PDB entry 6U5J | electron microscopy, 3.50 A resolution | chains D and E of the 24 polymer chains in the assembly

== Chain D (and E) ==
Name: Collar PA0615
From: Pseudomonas aeruginosa (strain ATCC 15692 / DSM 22644 / CIP 104116 / JCM 14847 / LMG 12228 / 1C / PRS 101 / PAO1)
Notes: chain E of this document is another copy of the same molecule, construct and numbering; everything in this record applies to it too
UniProtKB: G3XD82 (G3XD82_PSEAE); residue numbers follow UniProt; this construct covers 1-171
Chain sequence (171 residues; row label = number of the first residue in the row):
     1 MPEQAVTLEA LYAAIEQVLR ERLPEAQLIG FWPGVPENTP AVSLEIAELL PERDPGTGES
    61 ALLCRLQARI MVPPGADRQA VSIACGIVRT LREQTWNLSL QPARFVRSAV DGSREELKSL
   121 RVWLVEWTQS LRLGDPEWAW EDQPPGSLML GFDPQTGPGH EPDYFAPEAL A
Unresolved in the structure: 1-3, 168-171

== How chain D and chain E interact ==
Contacting residue pairs (27):
  Asp-77(D) / Trp-32(E)
  Arg-78(D) / Glu-9(E)  salt bridge
  Val-81(D) / Tyr-12(E)
  Cys-85(D) / Leu-8(E)  hydrophobic
  Val-88(D) / Leu-62(E)  hydrophobic
  Arg-89(D) / Ser-60(E)
  Arg-89(D) / Leu-133(E)  hydrogen bond (side chain-backbone)
  Arg-89(D) / Gly-134(E)
  Arg-89(D) / Asp-135(E)  salt bridge
  Arg-92(D) / Gly-58(E)  hydrogen bond (side chain-backbone)
  Arg-92(D) / Glu-59(E)
  Arg-92(D) / Ser-60(E)
  Arg-92(D) / Gly-134(E)
  Phe-105(D) / Leu-49(E)  hydrophobic
  Phe-105(D) / Pro-51(E)
  Phe-105(D) / Leu-62(E)  hydrophobic
  Val-106(D) / Leu-50(E)
  Val-106(D) / Pro-51(E)
  Arg-107(D) / Glu-48(E)  salt bridge
  Arg-107(D) / Leu-49(E)
  Ser-108(D) / Glu-48(E)
  Ser-108(D) / Leu-49(E)  hydrogen bond (backbone-backbone)
  Ala-109(D) / Ala-47(E)
  Ala-109(D) / Glu-48(E)
  Val-110(D) / Ala-47(E)
  Arg-121(D) / Trp-32(E)
  Trp-123(D) / Ile-46(E)  hydrophobic
Interface residues without a listed pair, chain E (20 interface residues in all): Glu-16, Glu-45, Asp-54

== In short ==
The interface between chain D and chain E involves 15 residues on one side and 20 on the other, with 3
hydrogen bonds and 3 salt bridges. Polar pairs include Arg-78(D)/Glu-9(E), Arg-89(D)/Asp-135(E) and
Arg-107(D)/Glu-48(E).
Both chains are Collar PA0615 (Pseudomonas aeruginosa (strain ATCC 15692 / DSM 22644 / CIP 104116 / JCM 14847
/ LMG 12228 / 1C / PRS 101 / PAO1)). Entry 6U5J (CryoEM Structure of Pyocin R2 - postcontracted - collar) was
determined by electron microscopy, deposited together with 6PYT, 6U5B, 6U5F and 6U5K.
